Entry 8QX4 (electron microscopy, 2.03 A resolution); this record covers chains A and K of the 20 polymer chains in the assembly.

# Chain A (and K)
Protein: Flagellin
From: Sulfolobus acidocaldarius
Notes: chain K of this document is another copy of the same molecule, construct and numbering; everything in this record applies to it too
UniProtKB: Q4J9K5 (Q4J9K5_SULAC); residue numbers follow UniProt; this construct covers 12-304
Sequence (293 residues; row label = number of the first residue in the row):
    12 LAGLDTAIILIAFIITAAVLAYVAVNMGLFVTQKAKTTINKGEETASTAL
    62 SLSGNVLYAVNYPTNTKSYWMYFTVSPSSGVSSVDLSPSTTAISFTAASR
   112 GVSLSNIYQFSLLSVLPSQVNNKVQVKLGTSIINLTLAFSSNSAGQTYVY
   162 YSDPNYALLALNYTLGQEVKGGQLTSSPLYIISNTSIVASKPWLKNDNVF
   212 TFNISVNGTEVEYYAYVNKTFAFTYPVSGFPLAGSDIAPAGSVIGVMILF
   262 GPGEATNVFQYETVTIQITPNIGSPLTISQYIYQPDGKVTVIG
Covalently attached groups: N-acetylglucosamine (NAG) linked to Asn145, Asn195, Asn214; glycan linked to Asn173, Asn218, Asn229
From the paper describing this entry:
  - post-translational modification sites: Asn145, Asn173, Asn195, Asn214, Asn218, Asn229

# Chain A / chain K interface
Pairs across the interface (11; chain A residue first):
  Ile50(A) - Leu15(K)  hydrophobic
  Glu54(A) - Ile22(K)
  Ala57(A) - Ile19(K)  hydrophobic
  Ala57(A) - Ile22(K)  hydrophobic
  Ala57(A) - Ile26(K)
  Ser58(A) - Ile26(K)
  Ser62(A) - Val30(K)
  Leu63(A) - Tyr33(K)
  Ser64(A) - Tyr33(K)
  Ser90(A) - Ala29(K)
  Val92(A) - Ile26(K)  hydrophobic
Also at the interface, not in a pair above, chain A (11 interface residues in all): Gly53, Ser89
Also at the interface, not in a pair above, chain K (8 interface residues in all): Ala23

# In short
Chain A and chain K form an interface of 11 and 8 residues respectively. Covalently linked
N-acetylglucosamine: at Asn145(A), Asn195(A) and Asn214(A). The paper reports modification sites Asn145(A),
Asn173(A) and Asn195(A) among others.
Chain A and chain K are both Flagellin (Sulfolobus acidocaldarius); the structure, Sulfolobus acidocaldarius
Archaellum filament, was determined by electron microscopy together with 9ETS, 9ETT, 9EV0 and 8RZL from the
same study.
